7WK5 - chains A and B of the 4 polymer chains in the assembly; structure by electron microscopy, 3.66 A resolution.

== Chain A ==
Protein: Angiotensin-converting enzyme 2
Source organism: Homo sapiens
Notes: EC 3.4.17.23, 3.4.17.-; engineered mutation(s): R682G, R683S, A684A, R685S, K986P, V987P
UniProtKB: Q9BYF1 (ACE2_HUMAN); residue numbers follow UniProt; this construct covers 17-615
Sequence (625 residues; row label = number of the first residue in the row; numbering starts at 0):
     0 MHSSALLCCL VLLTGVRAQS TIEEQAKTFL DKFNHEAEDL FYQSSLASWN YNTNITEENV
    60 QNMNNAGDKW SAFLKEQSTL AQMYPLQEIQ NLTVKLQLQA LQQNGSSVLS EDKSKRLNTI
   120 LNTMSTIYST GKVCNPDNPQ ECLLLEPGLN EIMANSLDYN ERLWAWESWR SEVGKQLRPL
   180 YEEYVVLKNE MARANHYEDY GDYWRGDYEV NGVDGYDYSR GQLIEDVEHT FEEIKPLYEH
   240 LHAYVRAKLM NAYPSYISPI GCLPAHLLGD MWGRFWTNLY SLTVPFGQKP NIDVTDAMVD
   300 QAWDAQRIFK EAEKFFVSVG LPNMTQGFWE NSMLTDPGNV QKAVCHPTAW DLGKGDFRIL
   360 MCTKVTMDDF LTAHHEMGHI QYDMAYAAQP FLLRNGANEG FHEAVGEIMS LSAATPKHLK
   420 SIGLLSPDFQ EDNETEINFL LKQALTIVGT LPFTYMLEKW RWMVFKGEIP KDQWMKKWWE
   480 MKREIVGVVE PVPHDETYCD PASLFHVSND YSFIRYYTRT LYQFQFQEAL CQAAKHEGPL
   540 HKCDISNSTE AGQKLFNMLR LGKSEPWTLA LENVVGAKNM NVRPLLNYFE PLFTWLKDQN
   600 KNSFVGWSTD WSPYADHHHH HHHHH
Disordered / not traced: 0-18, 616-624
Disulfide bonds: Cys133-Cys141, Cys344-Cys361, Cys530-Cys542
Differences from the reference sequence: initiating methionine (0); expression tag (1-16, 616-624)
UniProt features mapped onto this chain:
  - region (Interaction with SARS-CoV spike glycoprotein): Asp30 to Tyr41, Met82 to Pro84, Lys353 to Arg357
  - active site: Glu375 (Proton acceptor), His505 (Proton donor)
  - binding site (chloride): Arg169, Trp477, Lys481
  - binding site (substrate): Arg273, His345, Pro346, Tyr515
  - binding site (Zn(2+)): His374, His378, Glu402
  - glycosylation (N-linked (GlcNAc...) asparagine): Asn53, Asn90, Asn103, Asn322, Asn432, Asn546
  - mutagenesis: Ser19 (S19P: Increases slightly the interaction with RBD domain of SARS-CoV-2 spike protein), Gln24 to Lys26 (Slightly inhibits interaction with SARS-CoV spike glycoprotein), Gln24 (Q24T: Increases slightly the interaction with RBD domain of SARS-CoV-2 spike protein), Ala25 (A25V: Increases slightly the interaction with RBD domain of SARS-CoV-2 spike protein), Thr27 (T27Y: Increases slightly the interaction with RBD domain of SARS-CoV-2 spike protein. In sACE2.v2.2; increases interaction with RBD domain of SARS-CoV-2 spike protein ...), Leu29 (L29F: Increases slightly the interaction with RBD domain of SARS-CoV-2 spike protein), Lys31 (K31D: Abolishes interaction with SARS-CoV spike glycoprotein; K31Y: Increases slightly the interaction with RBD domain of SARS-CoV-2 spike protein), Asn33 (N33D: Increases slightly the interaction with RBD domain of SARS-CoV-2 spike protein), His34 (H34A: Increases slightly the interaction with RBD domain of SARS-CoV-2 spike protein), Glu37 (E37A: No effect on interaction with SARS-CoV spike glycoprotein), Asp38 (D38A: No effect on interaction with SARS-CoV spike glycoprotein), Leu39 (L39R: Increases slightly the interaction with RBD domain of SARS-CoV-2 spike protein), 48 further mutagenesis entries in UniProt

== Chain B ==
Protein: Spike glycoprotein
Source organism: Severe acute respiratory syndrome coronavirus 2
UniProtKB: P0DTC2 (SPIKE_SARS2); aligned to UniProt positions 1-1205 over residues 1-1205
Sequence (1258 residues; numbered 1 to 1261 plus 2 insertion-coded residues; 5 numbers in that range are skipped by the numbering (no residue carries them; nothing is unmodelled there); the number before each row is that of its first residue; a row labelled like 214A-214B holds insertion residues (214A, then the next letters in order)):
     1 MFVFLVLLPL VSSQCVNLTT RTQLPPAYTN SFTRGVYYPD KVFRSSVLHS TQDLFLPFFS
    61 NVTWFHVI
    71 SGTNGTKRFD NPVLPFNDGV YFASIEKSNI IRGWIFGTTL DSKTQSLLIV NNATNVVIKV
   131 CEFQFCNDPF LD
   146 HKNNKSWMES EFRVYSSANN CTFEYVSQPF LMDLEGKQGN FKNLREFVFK NIDGYFKIYS
   206 KHTPIIVRE
214A-214B PE
   215 DLPQGFSALE PLVDLPIGIN ITRFQTLLAL HRSYLTPGDS SSGWTAGAAA YYVGYLQPRT
   275 FLLKYNENGT ITDAVDCALD PLSETKCTLK SFTVEKGIYQ TSNFRVQPTE SIVRFPNITN
   335 LCPFDEVFNA TRFASVYAWN RKRISNCVAD YSVLYNLAPF FTFKCYGVSP TKLNDLCFTN
   395 VYADSFVIRG DEVRQIAPGQ TGNIADYNYK LPDDFTGCVI AWNSNKLDSK VSGNYNYLYR
   455 LFRKSNLKPF ERDISTEIYQ AGNKPCNGVA GFNCYFPLRS YSFRPTYGVG HQPYRVVVLS
   515 FELLHAPATV CGPKKSTNLV KNKCVNFNFN GLKGTGVLTE SNKKFLPFQQ FGRDIADTTD
   575 AVRDPQTLEI LDITPCSFGG VSVITPGTNT SNQVAVLYQG VNCTEVPVAI HADQLTPTWR
   635 VYSTGSNVFQ TRAGCLIGAE YVNNSYECDI PIGAGICASY QTQTKSHGSA SSVASQSIIA
   695 YTMSLGAENS VAYSNNSIAI PTNFTISVTT EILPVSMTKT SVDCTMYICG DSTECSNLLL
   755 QYGSFCTQLK RALTGIAVEQ DKNTQEVFAQ VKQIYKTPPI KYFGGFNFSQ ILPDPSKPSK
   815 RSFIEDLLFN KVTLADAGFI KQYGDCLGDI AARDLICAQK FKGLTVLPPL LTDEMIAQYT
   875 SALLAGTITS GWTFGAGAAL QIPFAMQMAY RFNGIGVTQN VLYENQKLIA NQFNSAIGKI
   935 QDSLSSTASA LGKLQDVVNH NAQALNTLVK QLSSKFGAIS SVLNDIFSRL DPPEAEVQID
   995 RLITGRLQSL QTYVTQQLIR AAEIRASANL AATKMSECVL GQSKRVDFCG KGYHLMSFPQ
  1055 SAPHGVVFLH VTYVPAQEKN FTTAPAICHD GKAHFPREGV FVSNGTHWFV TQRNFYEPQI
  1115 ITTDNTFVSG NCDVVIGIVN NTVYDPLQPE LDSFKEELDK YFKNHTSPDV DLGDISGINA
  1175 SVVNIQKEID RLNEVAKNLN ESLIDLQELG KYEQGSGYIP EAPRDGQAYV RKDGEWVLLS
  1235 TFLENLYFQG DYKDDDDKHH HHHHHHH
Disordered / not traced: 1-13, 71-76, 146-152, 211-214, 214A-214B, 247-253, 622-640, 677-688, 828-853, 1148-1261
Disulfide bonds: Cys131-Cys166, Cys291-Cys301, Cys336-Cys361, Cys379-Cys432, Cys391-Cys525, Cys480-Cys488, Cys538-Cys590, Cys617-Cys649, Cys662-Cys671, Cys738-Cys760, Cys743-Cys749, Cys1032-Cys1043, Cys1082-Cys1126
Differences from the reference sequence: variant Val67 (Ala in P0DTC2), Ile95 (Thr in P0DTC2), Asp142 (Gly in P0DTC2), Ile211 (Leu212 in P0DTC2), Asp339 (Gly in P0DTC2), Leu371 (Ser in P0DTC2), Pro373 (Ser in P0DTC2), Phe375 (Ser in P0DTC2), Asn417 (Lys in P0DTC2), Lys440 (Asn in P0DTC2), Ser446 (Gly in P0DTC2), Asn477 (Ser in P0DTC2), Lys478 (Thr in P0DTC2), Ala484 (Glu in P0DTC2), Arg493 (Gln in P0DTC2), Ser496 (Gly in P0DTC2), Arg498 (Gln in P0DTC2), Tyr501 (Asn in P0DTC2), His505 (Tyr in P0DTC2), Lys547 (Thr in P0DTC2), Gly614 (Asp in P0DTC2), Tyr655 (His in P0DTC2), Lys679 (Asn in P0DTC2), His681 (Pro in P0DTC2), Lys764 (Asn in P0DTC2), Tyr796 (Asp in P0DTC2), Lys856 (Asn in P0DTC2), His954 (Gln in P0DTC2), Lys969 (Asn in P0DTC2), Phe981 (Leu in P0DTC2); insertion (214, 214A-214B); engineered mutation Gly682 (Arg in P0DTC2), Ser683 (Arg in P0DTC2), Ser685 (Arg in P0DTC2), Pro986 (Lys in P0DTC2), Pro987 (Val in P0DTC2); expression tag (1206-1261)
UniProt features mapped onto this chain:
  - region: Asn280 to Cys301 (Putative superantigen), Arg403 to Asp405 (Integrin-binding motif), Asn448 to Phe456 (Immunodominant HLA epitope recognized by the CD8+), Ser816 to Tyr837 (Fusion peptide 1), Lys835 to Phe855 (Fusion peptide 2), Asp1163 to Glu1202 (Heptad repeat 2)
  - site: Arg815, Ser816 (Cleavage)
  - glycosylation: Asn17 (N-linked (GlcNAc...) (complex) asparagine), Asn61 (N-linked (GlcNAc...) (hybrid) asparagine), Asn74 (N-linked (GlcNAc...) (complex) asparagine), Asn122 (N-linked (GlcNAc...) (hybrid) asparagine), Asn149 (N-linked (GlcNAc...) (complex) asparagine), Asn165 (N-linked (GlcNAc...) (complex) asparagine), Asn234 (N-linked (GlcNAc...) (high mannose) asparagine), Asn282 (N-linked (GlcNAc...) (complex) asparagine), Thr323 (O-linked (GalNAc) threonine), Ser325 (O-linked (HexNAc...) serine), Asn331 (N-linked (GlcNAc...) (complex) asparagine), Asn343 (N-linked (GlcNAc...) (complex) asparagine), Asn603 (N-linked (GlcNAc...) (hybrid) asparagine), Asn616 (N-linked (GlcNAc...) (complex) asparagine), Asn657 (N-linked (GlcNAc...) (complex) asparagine), Thr676 (O-linked (GlcNAc...) threonine), Thr678 (O-linked (GlcNAc...) threonine), Asn709 (N-linked (GlcNAc...) (high mannose) asparagine), Asn717 (N-linked (GlcNAc...) (hybrid) asparagine), Asn801 (N-linked (GlcNAc...) (hybrid) asparagine) and 6 more in UniProt

== Chain A / chain B interface ==
Contacting residue pairs (100; chain A residue first):
  Ile21(A) with Ala475(B); Gly476(B)
  Glu23(A) with Lys458(B)
  Gln24(A) with Tyr473(B), hydrogen bond; Gln474(B); Ala475(B)
  Ala25(A) with Tyr473(B)
  Lys26(A) with Phe456(B)
  Thr27(A) with Phe456(B); Arg457(B), hydrogen bond (side chain-backbone); Tyr473(B), hydrogen bond; Tyr489(B)
  Phe28(A) with Tyr489(B), hydrophobic
  Leu29(A) with Leu455(B); Phe456(B), hydrophobic
  Asp30(A) with Arg454(B); Leu455(B), hydrogen bond (side chain-backbone); Phe456(B), hydrogen bond (side chain-backbone); Pro491(B); Leu492(B); Arg493(B)
  Lys31(A) with Phe490(B); Leu492(B); Arg493(B)
  His34(A) with Tyr453(B), hydrogen bond (side chain-backbone); Arg454(B); Leu455(B); Arg493(B); Ser494(B)
  Glu35(A) with Arg493(B), salt bridge
  Asp38(A) with Tyr449(B), hydrogen bond; Tyr495(B); Ser496(B)
  Leu39(A) with Tyr449(B)
  Tyr41(A) with Ser496(B); Arg498(B), hydrogen bond (backbone-side chain); Tyr501(B); His505(B)
  Gln42(A) with Ser446(B); Gly447(B), hydrogen bond (side chain-backbone); Tyr449(B); Arg498(B), hydrogen bond
  Ser44(A) with Tyr501(B), hydrogen bond
  Leu45(A) with Arg498(B); Thr500(B); Tyr501(B), hydrogen bond (backbone-side chain)
  Leu79(A) with Ala484(B); Gly485(B), hydrogen bond (backbone-backbone)
  Ala80(A) with Gly485(B); Phe486(B)
  Met82(A) with Lys478(B); Cys480(B), hydrophobic; Ala484(B); Gly485(B); Cys488(B), hydrophobic
  Tyr83(A) with Ala475(B); Gly476(B), hydrogen bond (side chain-backbone); Lys478(B); Phe486(B); Asn487(B), hydrogen bond (side chain-backbone); Cys488(B)
  Pro84(A) with Asn487(B)
  Leu85(A) with Phe486(B), hydrophobic; Asn487(B)
  Glu87(A) with Ala475(B); Gly476(B); Asn487(B), hydrogen bond
  Ile88(A) with Asn487(B)
  Leu97(A) with Asn487(B)
  Gln101(A) with Phe486(B); Asn487(B)
  Met323(A) with Val503(B), hydrophobic
  Thr324(A) with Phe375(B); Val503(B)
  Gly326(A) with Tyr501(B); Gly502(B)
  Asn330(A) with Pro499(B); Thr500(B); Tyr501(B), hydrogen bond (side chain-backbone); Gln506(B)
  Leu351(A) with Tyr501(B)
  Gly352(A) with His505(B), hydrogen bond (backbone-side chain)
  Lys353(A) with Arg403(B); Asp405(B); Tyr453(B), hydrogen bond; Ser496(B), hydrogen bond; His505(B)
  Gly354(A) with Gly504(B)
  Asp355(A) with Tyr501(B); Gly502(B); Val503(B), hydrogen bond (side chain-backbone); Gly504(B), hydrogen bond (side chain-backbone); His505(B), salt bridge
  Arg357(A) with Thr500(B), hydrogen bond (side chain-backbone)
  Met383(A) with Val503(B), hydrophobic
  Ala386(A) with Arg403(B); Asp405(B)
  Ala387(A) with Asp405(B); Asn417(B), hydrogen bond (backbone-side chain)
  Pro389(A) with Asn417(B)
Also at the interface, not in a pair above, chain A (46 interface residues in all): Asn33, Gln81, Gln325, Gln388
Also at the interface, not in a pair above, chain B (45 interface residues in all): Ser459, Asn477, Pro479, Val483
The authors on this interface:
  - specific contacts: Glu35(A)-Arg493(B) (salt bridge), Gln42(A)-Arg498(B) (hydrogen bond), Lys353(A)-Ser496(B) (hydrogen bond), Tyr449(B)-Asp38(A) (hydrogen bond), Tyr449(B)-Gln42(A), Tyr453(B)-His34(A), Leu455(B)-Asp30(A), Phe486(B)-Tyr83(A), Phe486(B)-Met82(A), Asn487(B)-Tyr83(A) (hydrogen bond), Tyr489(B)-Phe28(A), Tyr489(B)-Thr27(A), Arg493(B)-His34(A), Ser494(B)-His34(A), Arg498(B)-Tyr41(A), Thr500(B)-Arg357(A), Tyr501(B)-Tyr41(A), His505(B)-Lys353(A), His505(B)-Gly354(A)

== In short ==
46 residues of chain A and 45 residues of chain B are in contact, with 24 hydrogen bonds and 2 salt bridges.
Polar pairs include Glu35(A)-Arg493(B), Asp355(A)-His505(B) and Gln24(A)-Tyr473(B). The paper describes a salt
bridge between Glu35(A) and Arg493(B); hydrogen bonds between Gln42(A) and Arg498(B), Lys353(A) and Ser496(B)
and Tyr449(B) and Asp38(A) among others; contacts between Tyr449(B) and Gln42(A), Tyr453(B) and His34(A) and
Leu455(B) and Asp30(A) among others.
Here chain A is Angiotensin-converting enzyme 2 (Homo sapiens) and chain B is Spike glycoprotein (Severe acute
respiratory syndrome coronavirus 2). Entry 7WK5 (Cryo-EM structure of Omicron S-ACE2, C2 state) was determined
by electron microscopy.
